2PL1 - chain A; structure by X-ray diffraction, 1.90 A resolution.

Chain A:
Protein: Transcriptional regulatory protein phoP
From: Escherichia coli
Notes: fragment: N-terminal regulatory domain (residues 1-121)
Reference sequence: P23836 (PHOP_ECOLI); numbering as in UniProt (aligned over 1-121)
Sequence (121 residues; row label = number of the first residue in the row):
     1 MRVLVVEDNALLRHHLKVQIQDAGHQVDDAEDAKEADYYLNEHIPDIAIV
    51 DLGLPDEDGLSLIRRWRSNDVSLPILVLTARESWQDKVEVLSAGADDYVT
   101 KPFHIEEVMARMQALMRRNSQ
Modified positions: Mse1, Mse109, Mse112, Mse116 (selenomethionine; parent Met)
Construct notes: modified residue (1, 109, 112, 116); engineered mutation Gln121 (Gly in P23836)
Metal / ion sites: Mg2+: Asp8, Asp51, Gly53 (together with beryllium trifluoride); platinum (II) ion site 1 near His15 (its only coordinating residue here); platinum (II) ion site 2: His25, Mse116; beryllium trifluoride ion near Asp51 (its only coordinating residue here); platinum (II) ion site 3: Mse109, Mse112
UniProt features mapped onto this chain:
  - modified residue: Asp51 (4-aspartylphosphate)
What the authors report for this chain:
  - Mg2+ coordination: Asp8, Asp51, Gly53
  - Mg2+ coordination through a water molecule: Glu7
  - binding site for beryllium trifluoride ion: Asp51, Gly53, Thr79, Ala80, Lys101
  - contacts within the chain: Asp97-Arg111 (salt bridge), Glu7-Lys101 (salt bridge)
  - self-association interface (contacts with another copy of this molecule); pairs are residue here / residue on that copy: Lys87-Glu107, Ser92-Gln113 (water-mediated contact), Asp96-Arg118 (salt bridge), Val88, Leu91, Ala110
  - conformationally variable residues (side-chain flip): Thr79, Tyr98

Overview:
Asp8, Asp51 and Gly53 form the Mg2+ site. The platinum (II) ion site 2 is built by His25 and Mse116. The paper
reports a binding site for beryllium trifluoride ion at Asp51, Gly53 and Thr79 among others; Mg2+ coordination
by Asp8, Asp51 and Gly53.
Chain A is Transcriptional regulatory protein phoP (Escherichia coli); the structure, Berrylium Fluoride
activated receiver domain of E.coli PhoP, was determined by X-ray diffraction (same publication as 2PKX).
